Entry 1OCT (X-ray diffraction, 3.00 A resolution); this record covers chains A and C of the 3 polymer chains in the assembly.

[Chain A]
Molecule: 15-nt DNA strand
Sequence (15 nucleotides; row label = number of the first residue in the row):
   201 TGTATGCAAATAAGG

[Chain C]
Protein: Protein (oct-1 pou domain)
Source organism: Homo sapiens
UniProt: P14859 (PO2F1_HUMAN); the author numbering skips numbers that UniProt does not, so the offset changes along the chain: 5-75 = UniProt 284-354; 77-161 = UniProt 355-439
Sequence (156 residues; row label = number of the first residue in the row; note: 1 number in that range is skipped by the numbering (no residue carries it; nothing is unmodelled there)):
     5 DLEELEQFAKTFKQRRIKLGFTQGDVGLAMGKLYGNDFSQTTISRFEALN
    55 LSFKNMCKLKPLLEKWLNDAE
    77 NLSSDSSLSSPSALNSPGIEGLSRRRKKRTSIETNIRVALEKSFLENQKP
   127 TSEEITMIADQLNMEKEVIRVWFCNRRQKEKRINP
Disordered / not traced: 77-101
Curated features (UniProtKB/Swiss-Prot):
  - DNA-binding region: Arg-101 to Asn-160 (Homeobox)
  - modified residue: Ser-107 (Phosphoserine)

[Chain A / chain C interface]
Pairs across the interface (29; chain A residue first):
  DG202(A) with Thr-26(C), sugar contact
  DT203(A) with Arg-20(C), salt bridge to the phosphate; Thr-26(C), phosphate contact; Gln-27(C), hydrogen bond to the phosphate; Gln-44(C), base contact
  DA204(A) with Lys-17(C), salt bridge to the phosphate; Gln-27(C), hydrogen bond to the phosphate; Gln-44(C), hydrogen bond to the base; Ser-48(C), hydrogen bond to the phosphate
  DT205(A) with Thr-45(C), hydrogen bond to the base
  DG206(A) with Arg-49(C), hydrogen bond to the base
  DC207(A) with Arg-49(C), base contact
  DA208(A) with Arg-105(C), hydrogen bond to the base; Arg-113(C), salt bridge to the phosphate
  DA209(A) with Arg-105(C), hydrogen bond to the sugar; Thr-106(C), hydrogen bond to the phosphate; Ile-108(C), phosphate contact; Trp-148(C), phosphate contact; Asn-151(C), base contact
  DA210(A) with Arg-102(C), sugar contact; Lys-103(C), phosphate contact; Lys-104(C), phosphate contact; Thr-106(C), hydrogen bond to the phosphate; Val-144(C), phosphate contact; Val-147(C), base contact; Asn-151(C), hydrogen bond to the base
  DT211(A) with Arg-102(C), sugar contact; Lys-103(C), hydrogen bond to the phosphate; Val-147(C), base contact
Other interface residues (no listed pair), chain C (22 interface residues in all): Ile-21, Glu-51, Lys-155

[In short]
10 residues of chain A face 22 of chain C across their interface; the contacts include 12 hydrogen bonds and 3
salt bridges. Polar pairs include DA204(A)/Gln-44(C), DT205(A)/Thr-45(C) and DG206(A)/Arg-49(C). Curated
annotation (UniProt) lists a DNA-binding region on chain C.
Chain A is a 15-nt DNA strand and chain C is Protein (oct-1 pou domain) (Homo sapiens); the structure, Crystal
structure of the oct-1 pou domain bound to an octamer site: DNA recognition with tethered ..., was determined
by X-ray diffraction.
